Entry 6A22 (X-ray diffraction, 2.55 A resolution); this record covers chains A and B.

Chain A:
Protein: Nuclear receptor ROR-gamma
Source organism: Homo sapiens
UniProtKB: P51449 (RORG_HUMAN); numbering as in UniProt (aligned over 261-518)
Sequence (258 residues; numbered 261 to 518; the number before each row is that of its first residue):
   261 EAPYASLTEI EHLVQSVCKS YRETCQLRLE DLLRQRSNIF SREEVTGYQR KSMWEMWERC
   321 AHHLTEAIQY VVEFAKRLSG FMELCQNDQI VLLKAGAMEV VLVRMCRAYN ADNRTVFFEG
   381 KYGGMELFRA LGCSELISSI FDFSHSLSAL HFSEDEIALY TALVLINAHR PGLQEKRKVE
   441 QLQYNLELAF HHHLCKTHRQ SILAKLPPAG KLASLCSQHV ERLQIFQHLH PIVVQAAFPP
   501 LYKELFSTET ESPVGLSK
Not modelled in the structure: 261-262, 494-518
Sequence notes: engineered mutation A469 (Lys in P51449), A473 (Arg in P51449)
Residues lining bound ligands: 9P6 (2-[2-[1-tert-butyl-5-(4-methoxyphenyl)pyrazol-4-yl]-1,3-thiazol-4-yl]-N-(oxan-4-ylmethyl)ethanamide): Q286, L287, L292, W317, C320, H323, L324, L362, R364, M365, C366, A368, V376, F377, F378, E379, F388, L391, I397, I400, F401, S404, C476
UniProt features mapped onto this chain:
  - motif: L501 to F506 (AF-2)
  - mutagenesis: A327 (A327F: Completely abolishes transcriptional activity), F378 (F378Q: Completely abolishes transcriptional activity), I397 (I397N: Nearly abolishes transcriptional activity)
From the paper describing this entry:
  - binding site for 9P6: Q286, L287, W317, C320, H323, L324, R364, M365, C366, V376, F377, F378, E379, F388, L391, I400, F401, S404
  - conformationally variable residues (helix shift, order/disorder transition, side-chain flip): L324, T325, L353, K354, M365, V493

Chain B:
Protein: Nuclear receptor corepressor 2
Source organism: Homo sapiens
UniProtKB: Q9Y618 (NCOR2_HUMAN); residues 2346-2367 here = UniProt positions 2346-2367
Sequence (22 residues; each row starts with the number of its first residue):
  2346 TNMGLEAIIR KALMGKYDQW EE
Not modelled in the structure: 2361-2367
From the paper describing this entry:
  - conformationally variable residues: N2347, L2350

Chain A / chain B interface:
Residue-residue contacts (16):
  E318(A) with T2346(B)
  H322(A) with T2346(B)
  Q329(A) with I2353(B)
  V332(A) with I2354(B), hydrophobic; A2357(B), hydrophobic
  K336(A) with A2357(B), hydrogen bond (side chain-backbone); L2358(B)
  F341(A) with L2358(B), hydrophobic
  Q349(A) with L2358(B)
  I350(A) with R2355(B); L2358(B), hydrophobic
  L353(A) with I2354(B), hydrophobic
  K354(A) with E2351(B), salt bridge; I2354(B)
  E481(A) with L2350(B)
  Q487(A) with N2347(B), hydrogen bond
Also at the interface, not in a pair above, chain A (16 interface residues in all): T325, I328, Q484, V493
Also at the interface, not in a pair above, chain B (10 interface residues in all): G2360
The authors on this interface:
  - specific contacts: K336(A)-A2357(B) (backbone contact), K354(A)-E2351(B) (salt bridge)
  - interface residues, chain B: I2354(B), L2358(B)

Overview:
Chain A and chain B form an interface of 16 and 10 residues respectively; the contacts include 2 hydrogen
bonds and 1 salt bridge. Polar pairs include K354(A)-E2351(B), K336(A)-A2357(B) and Q487(A)-N2347(B). The
authors report a backbone contact between K336(A) and A2357(B); a salt bridge between K354(A) and E2351(B).
From the paper: a binding site for 9P6 at Q286(A), L287(A) and W317(A) among others; interface residues
I2354(B) and L2358(B).
Chain A is Nuclear receptor ROR-gamma and chain B is Nuclear receptor corepressor 2, both from Homo sapiens;
the structure, Ternary complex of Human ROR gamma Ligand Binding Domain With Compound T, was determined by
X-ray diffraction.
